9FIA - chains BQ and bL of the 69 polymer chains in the assembly; structure by electron microscopy, 3.29 A resolution.

[Chain BQ]
Molecule: Macro domain-containing protein
Source organism: Toxoplasma gondii
UniProt: S8GKJ3 (S8GKJ3_TOXGM); residues -167 to 530 here correspond to UniProt positions 1-698 (UniProt number = residue number + 168)
Amino-acid sequence (698 residues; numbered -167 to 530; the number before each row is that of its first residue; numbers below 1 keep their minus sign (Met-167 is residue -167)):
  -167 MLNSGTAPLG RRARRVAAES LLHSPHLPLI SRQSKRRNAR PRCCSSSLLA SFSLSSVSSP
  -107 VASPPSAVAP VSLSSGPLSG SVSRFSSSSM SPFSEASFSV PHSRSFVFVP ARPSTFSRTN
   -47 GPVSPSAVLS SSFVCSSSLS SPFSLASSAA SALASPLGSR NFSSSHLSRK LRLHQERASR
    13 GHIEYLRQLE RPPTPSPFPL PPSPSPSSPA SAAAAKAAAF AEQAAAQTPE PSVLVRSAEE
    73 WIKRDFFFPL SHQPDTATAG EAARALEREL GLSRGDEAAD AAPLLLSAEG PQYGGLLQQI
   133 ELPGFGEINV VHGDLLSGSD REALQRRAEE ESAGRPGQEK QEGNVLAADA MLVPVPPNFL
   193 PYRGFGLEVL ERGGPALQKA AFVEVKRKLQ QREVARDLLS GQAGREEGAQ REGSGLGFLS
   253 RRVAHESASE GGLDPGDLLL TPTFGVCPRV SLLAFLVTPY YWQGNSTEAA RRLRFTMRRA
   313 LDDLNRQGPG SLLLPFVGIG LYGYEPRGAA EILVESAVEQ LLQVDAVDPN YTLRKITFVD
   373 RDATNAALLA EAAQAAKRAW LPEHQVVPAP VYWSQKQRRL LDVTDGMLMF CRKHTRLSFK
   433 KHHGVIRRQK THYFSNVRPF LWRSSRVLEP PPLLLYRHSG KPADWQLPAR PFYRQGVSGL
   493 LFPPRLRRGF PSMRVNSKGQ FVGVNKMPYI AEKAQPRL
Disordered / not traced: -167 to 0, 106-127, 152-173, 233-261, 529-530

[Chain bL]
Molecule: Rna17
Source organism: Toxoplasma gondii
Sequence (48 nucleotides; numbered 1 to 48; the number before each row is that of its first residue):
     1 UUUUAUGAUC CCAGGCUGGU UUAAUAAGUC AAAGUUUAGC CAGAGUCG

[How chain BQ and chain bL interact]
Pairs across the interface (27; chain BQ residue first):
  Gln441(BQ) - U22(bL)  hydrogen bond to the sugar
  Gln441(BQ) - A23(bL)  base contact
  Tyr445(BQ) - U20(bL)  hydrogen bond to the phosphate
  Tyr445(BQ) - U21(bL)  stacking on the base
  Phe446(BQ) - U20(bL)  phosphate contact
  Phe446(BQ) - U36(bL)  base contact
  Arg450(BQ) - G19(bL)  sugar contact
  Arg450(BQ) - U20(bL)  base contact
  Arg450(BQ) - U37(bL)  hydrogen bond to the sugar
  Pro451(BQ) - A38(bL)  base contact
  Leu453(BQ) - U20(bL)  hydrogen bond to the base
  Arg455(BQ) - U20(bL)  base contact
  Arg458(BQ) - U21(bL)  phosphate contact
  Arg458(BQ) - U22(bL)  salt bridge to the phosphate
  Arg486(BQ) - U22(bL)  salt bridge to the phosphate
  Arg486(BQ) - G28(bL)  salt bridge to the phosphate
  Arg486(BQ) - U29(bL)  salt bridge to the phosphate
  Gln487(BQ) - G28(bL)  phosphate contact
  Phe494(BQ) - U29(bL)  base contact
  Met519(BQ) - G39(bL)  sugar contact
  Met519(BQ) - C40(bL)  sugar contact
  Tyr521(BQ) - G18(bL)  hydrogen bond to the phosphate
  Tyr521(BQ) - G19(bL)  hydrogen bond to the phosphate
  Ala526(BQ) - C30(bL)  sugar contact
  Gln527(BQ) - C30(bL)  sugar contact
  Pro528(BQ) - U29(bL)  base contact
  Pro528(BQ) - C30(bL)  phosphate contact
Interface residues without a listed pair, chain BQ (19 interface residues in all): Ser456, Ile522, Ala523
Interface residues without a listed pair, chain bL (16 interface residues in all): A27, A31

[Summary]
19 residues of chain BQ face 16 of chain bL across their interface, with 6 hydrogen bonds, 4 salt bridges and
1 aromatic stacking contact. Polar contacts include Leu453(BQ)-U20(bL), Gln441(BQ)-U22(bL) and
Arg450(BQ)-U37(bL).
Chain BQ is Macro domain-containing protein and chain bL is Rna17, both from Toxoplasma gondii; the structure,
SSU(body) structure derived from the SSU sample of the mitoribosome from T. gondii, was determined by electron
microscopy, deposited together with 9FI8.
